Entry 5D4E (X-ray diffraction, 3.08 A resolution); this record covers chains B and C of the 8 polymer chains in the assembly.

== Chain B ==
Protein: DNA-directed RNA polymerase subunit alpha
Source organism: Thermus thermophilus
Notes: EC 2.7.7.6
Reference sequence: Q9Z9H6 (RPOA_THETH); residue numbers follow UniProt; this construct covers 1-315
Amino-acid sequence (315 residues; row label = number of the first residue in the row):
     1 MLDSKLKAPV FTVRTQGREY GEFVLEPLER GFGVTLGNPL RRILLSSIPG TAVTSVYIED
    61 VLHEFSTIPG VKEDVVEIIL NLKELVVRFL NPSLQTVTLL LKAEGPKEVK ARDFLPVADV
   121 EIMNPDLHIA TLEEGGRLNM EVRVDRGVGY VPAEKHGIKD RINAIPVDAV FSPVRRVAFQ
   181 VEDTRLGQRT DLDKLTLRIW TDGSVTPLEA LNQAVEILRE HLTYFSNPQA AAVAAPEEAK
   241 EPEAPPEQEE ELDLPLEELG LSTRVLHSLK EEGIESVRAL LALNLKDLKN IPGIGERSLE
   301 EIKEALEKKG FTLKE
Disordered / not traced: 1-5, 229-315
Metal / ion sites: Mg2+ near Asp-191 (its only coordinating residue here)

== Chain C ==
Protein: DNA-directed RNA polymerase subunit beta
Source organism: Thermus thermophilus (strain HB8 / ATCC 27634 / DSM 579)
Notes: EC 2.7.7.6
Reference sequence: Q8RQE9 (RPOB_THET8); numbering as in UniProt (aligned over 1-1119)
Amino-acid sequence (1119 residues; numbered 1 to 1119; the number before each row is that of its first residue):
     1 MEIKRFGRIR EVIPLPPLTE IQVESYRRAL QADVPPEKRE NVGIQAAFRE TFPIEEEDKG
    61 KGGLVLDFLE YRLGEPPFPQ DECREKDLTY QAPLYARLQL IHKDTGLIKE DEVFLGHIPL
   121 MTEDGSFIIN GADRVIVSQI HRSPGVYFTP DPARPGRYIA SIIPLPKRGP WIDLEVEPNG
   181 VVSMKVNKRK FPLVLLLRVL GYDQETLARE LGAYGELVQG LMDESVFAMR PEEALIRLFT
   241 LLRPGDPPKR DKAVAYVYGL IADPRRYDLG EAGRYKAEEK LGIRLSGRTL ARFEDGEFKD
   301 EVFLPTLRYL FALTAGVPGH EVDDIDHLGN RRIRTVGELM TDQFRVGLAR LARGVRERML
   361 MGSEDSLTPA KLVNSRPLEA AIREFFSRSQ LSQFKDETNP LSSLRHKRRI SALGPGGLTR
   421 ERAGFDVRDV HRTHYGRICP VETPEGANIG LITSLAAYAR VDELGFIRTP YRRVVGGVVT
   481 DEVVYMTATE EDRYTIAQAN TPLEGNRIAA ERVVARRKGE PVIVSPEEVE FMDVSPKQVF
   541 SVNTNLIPFL EHDDANRALM GSNMQTQAVP LIRAQAPVVM TGLEERVVRD SLAALYAEED
   601 GEVAKVDGNR IVVRYEDGRL VEYPLRRFYR SNQGTALDQR PRVVVGQRVR KGDLLADGPA
   661 SENGFLALGQ NVLVAIMPFD GYNFEDAIVI SEELLKRDFY TSIHIERYEI EARDTKLGPE
   721 RITRDIPHLS EAALRDLDEE GVVRIGAEVK PGDILVGRTS FKGESEPTPE ERLLRSIFGE
   781 KARDVKDTSL RVPPGEGGIV VRTVRLRRGD PGVELKPGVR EVVRVYVAQK RKLQVGDKLA
   841 NRHGNKGVVA KILPVEDMPH LPDGTPVDVI LNPLGVPSRM NLGQILETHL GLAGYFLGQR
   901 YISPIFDGAK EPEIKELLAQ AFEVYFGKRK GEGFGVDKRE VEVLRRAEKL GLVTPGKTPE
   961 EQLKELFLQG KVVLYDGRTG EPIEGPIVVG QMFIMKLYHM VEDKMHARST GPYSLITQQP
  1021 LGGKAQFGGQ RFGEMEVWAL EAYGAAHTLQ EMLTLKSDDI EGRNAAYEAI IKGEDVPEPS
  1081 VPESFRVLVK ELQALALDVQ TLDEKDNPVD IFEGLASKR
Disordered / not traced: 57-62, 1119
Ligand contacts:
  - cytidine-5'-monophosphate / dephospho coenzyme A: Gln-567, Lys-838, Lys-846, His-999
  - diphosphate (DPO): Glu-685, Ser-878, Arg-879

== Chain B / chain C interface ==
Pairs across the interface - 5 pairs, chain B then chain C:
  Arg-30(B) / Glu-692(C)  salt bridge
  Arg-30(B) / Pro-854(C)
  Asn-38(B) / Arg-978(C)  hydrogen bond (side chain-backbone)
  Asn-38(B) / Thr-979(C)
  Arg-42(B) / Glu-981(C)  salt bridge
Interface residues without a listed pair, chain B (4 interface residues in all): Val-34
Interface residues without a listed pair, chain C (6 interface residues in all): Glu-856

== In short ==
4 residues of chain B and 6 residues of chain C are in contact, with 1 hydrogen bond and 2 salt bridges. Polar
contacts include Arg-30(B)/Glu-692(C), Arg-42(B)/Glu-981(C) and Asn-38(B)/Arg-978(C). Ligands of chain C:
cytidine-5'-monophosphate / dephospho coenzyme A and diphosphate.
Here chain B is DNA-directed RNA polymerase subunit alpha (Thermus thermophilus) and chain C is DNA-directed
RNA polymerase subunit beta (Thermus thermophilus (strain HB8 / ATCC 27634 / DSM 579)). Entry 5D4E (Crystal
structure of Thermus thermophilus product complex for transcription initiation with 3'-dephosphate-CoA and
CTP) was determined by X-ray diffraction together with 5D4C and 5D4D from the same study.
